Entry 5Y6Q (X-ray diffraction, 2.50 A resolution); this record covers chains B and C of the 3 polymer chains in the assembly.

== Chain B ==
Protein: Aldehyde oxidase medium subunit
From: Methylobacillus sp. KY4400
Reference sequence: Q84IX9 (Q84IX9_9PROT); numbering as in UniProt (aligned over 1-330)
Chain sequence (330 residues; each row starts with the number of its first residue):
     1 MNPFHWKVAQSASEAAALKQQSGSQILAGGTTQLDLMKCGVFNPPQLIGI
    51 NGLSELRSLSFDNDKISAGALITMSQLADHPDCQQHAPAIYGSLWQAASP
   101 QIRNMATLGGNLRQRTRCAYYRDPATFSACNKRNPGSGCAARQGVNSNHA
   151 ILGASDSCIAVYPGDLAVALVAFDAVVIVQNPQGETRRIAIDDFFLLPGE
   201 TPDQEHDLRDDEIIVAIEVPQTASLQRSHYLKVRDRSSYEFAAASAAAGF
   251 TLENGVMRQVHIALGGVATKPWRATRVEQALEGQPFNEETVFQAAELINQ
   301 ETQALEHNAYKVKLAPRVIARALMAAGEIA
Metal / ion sites: 4Fe-4S cluster Fe: Cys118, Cys130, Cys139, Cys158
Ligand contacts:
  - FAD (flavin-adenine dinucleotide): Gln25, Ile26, Leu27, Ala28, Gly29, Gly30, Thr31, Thr32, Gln33, Phe42, Ile50, Ala70, Met74, Gln96, Ala97, Ala98, Ile102, Met105, Ala106, Thr107, Gly109, Gly110, Asn111, Arg113, Gln114, Arg115, Arg117, Gly164, Asp165, Leu166, Leu208, Ile213, Ile214, Lys232, Tyr239, Glu240, Phe241
  - 4Fe-4S cluster (SF4): Thr116, Cys118, Tyr120, Tyr121, Ala129, Cys130, Asn131, Lys132, Cys139, Ala140, Ala141, His149, Ser157, Cys158, Ile159, Ala160

== Chain C ==
Protein: Aldehyde oxidase large subunit
From: Methylobacillus sp. KY4400
Reference sequence: Q84IX8 (Q84IX8_9PROT); numbering as in UniProt (aligned over 1-775)
Chain sequence (775 residues; numbered 1 to 775; the number before each row is that of its first residue):
     1 MSEVNHDARQAKHIPEATAGDTATAEAGSPIEGLGAARSRGDGRVKVIGE
    51 ARYAIEHQPENPLYGVVLQSTVASGRISRLSAEKALQADGVLAVYTHLNP
   101 LKINKPTAIADGGAAQSTYTPIQDDVIIHNGQNIGIVIAETFEQATWAAS
   151 LVEIEYETTPARVFATDEGVEAKPMSAQDIDLGDAATAMHSAEVRINQRY
   201 TTPREYNMPMEPHACIAHWHEGQITVWEPSQWVAGAQVEIAEWLGIETEK
   251 VRIISPYVGGGFGSKPVPYTHVALASVASRALNRPVKVSLTRPQTFTGLG
   301 GRPATSQQLELGASRDGKIEAIIQRSFSETSLIDVFAENCSKVTARMYAV
   351 SNVSAQHQVRLINTVTPGWMRAPGENPSAFGLEVAMDELAYALDIDPLEL
   401 RLRNWADKDYQLDLPWSTRRLKEAYQKGAEAFGWDKRIMTPRSMREGREL
   451 IGWGMASGTYPVNRLPAEAKIILTPQGRFVVQCAGADIGTGTYTILAQTA
   501 ADHLGVGSETIEVELGDTALPRAGVAGGSQLAGNLTAAVNDTAKKMRERL
   551 LALASELPASPLSGLPVSQFTLQDGAIQHSGGSGLSLAQLATLAPPDSLS
   601 VKGGTFPDDMPQSERDKIVRNLNDMSRPEAFSAHSWSAQFVEVRVDEDFG
   651 TIRVKRMVAALDSGRLYNPKLARSQWIGGMIMGVGQALMEEGIVDPRNGR
   701 VINNNLADYLVPVNGDIPSITTINVGEPDFEATTMGGKAVGELGIVGVAA
   751 AISNAVFHATGKRVRGLPITLDKII
Unresolved in the structure: 1-27
Ligand contacts: pterin cytosine dinucleotide (MCN): Gly260, Gly261, Phe262, Gly263, Arg371, Ile488, Gly489, Thr490, Gly491, Thr492, Ile495, Ala526, Gly527, Gly528, Ser529, Gln530, Leu531, Ala532, Gly533, Ser663, Arg665, Leu666, Tyr667, Asn668, Leu671, Ala672, Gln675, Gly737, Lys738, Ala739, Val740, Gly741, Glu742

== Interface between chain B and chain C ==
Residue-residue contacts (50):
  Met1(B) with Trp147(C)
  Asn2(B) with Trp147(C)
  Pro3(B) with Trp147(C)
  Asn43(B) with Trp147(C)
  Ala119(B) with Ile702(C)
  Tyr120(B) with Asp695(C), hydrogen bond; Arg697(C); Ile702(C)
  Asp123(B) with Arg700(C), salt bridge
  Ala125(B) with Thr71(C)
  Thr126(B) with Thr71(C); Arg700(C), hydrogen bond
  Phe127(B) with Asn698(C); Ile702(C), hydrophobic
  Ala140(B) with Arg697(C), hydrogen bond (backbone-side chain)
  Gln143(B) with Arg697(C), hydrogen bond (backbone-side chain)
  Gly144(B) with Asp695(C); Arg697(C)
  Val145(B) with Ile702(C), hydrophobic
  Leu231(B) with Phe649(C), hydrophobic
  Val233(B) with Phe649(C), hydrophobic; Thr651(C)
  Arg234(B) with Thr651(C); Arg653(C), hydrogen bond (backbone-side chain)
  Asp235(B) with Arg653(C), hydrogen bond (backbone-side chain); Leu710(C); Leu771(C)
  Arg236(B) with Arg653(C); Met689(C); Leu710(C); Val711(C), hydrogen bond (side chain-backbone); Val713(C); Asp716(C)
  Ser237(B) with Arg653(C); Gly715(C), hydrogen bond (side chain-backbone); Asp716(C), hydrogen bond
  Glu240(B) with Leu710(C)
  Phe292(B) with Asp648(C)
  Tyr310(B) with Asp772(C)
  Lys313(B) with Ile775(C)
  Leu314(B) with Phe649(C), hydrophobic; Leu771(C), hydrophobic
  Arg317(B) with Asp648(C), hydrogen bond (side chain-backbone); Phe649(C); Ile775(C)
  Val318(B) with Phe649(C), hydrophobic
  Arg321(B) with Arg448(C); Asp646(C), salt bridge; Asp648(C), salt bridge; Phe649(C)
Also at the interface, not in a pair above, chain B (34 interface residues in all): Asn148, Ser238, Tyr239, Ala243, Met324, Glu328
Also at the interface, not in a pair above, chain C (28 interface residues in all): Thr146, Ile693, Val694, Pro696, Leu706, Asp708

== Overview ==
34 residues of chain B and 28 residues of chain C are in contact; the contacts include 10 hydrogen bonds and 3
salt bridges. Polar contacts include Asp123(B)-Arg700(C), Arg321(B)-Asp646(C) and Arg321(B)-Asp648(C). Chain B
binds flavin-adenine dinucleotide and 4Fe-4S cluster.
Chain B is Aldehyde oxidase medium subunit and chain C is Aldehyde oxidase large subunit, both from
Methylobacillus sp. KY4400; the structure, Crystal structure of an aldehyde oxidase from Methylobacillus sp.
KY4400, was determined by X-ray diffraction.
